Entry 6J91 (X-ray diffraction, 3.50 A resolution); this record covers chains A and B.

Chain A:
Molecule: Small vasohibin-binding protein
Organism: Homo sapiens
UniProt: Q8N300 (SVBP_HUMAN); residue numbers follow UniProt; this construct covers 1-66
Chain sequence (66 residues; row label = number of the first residue in the row):
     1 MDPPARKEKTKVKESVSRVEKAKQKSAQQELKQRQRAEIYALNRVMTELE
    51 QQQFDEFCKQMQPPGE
Not modelled in the structure: 1-25, 50-66
Modified / non-standard residues: Mse1 (selenomethionine); Mse46 (selenomethionine; parent Met); Mse61 (selenomethionine)
Curated features (UniProtKB/Swiss-Prot):
  - natural variant: Gln28 to Glu66 (deletion: In NEDAHM)
  - mutagenesis: Lys32 (K32E: Decreased VASH1 tyrosine carboxypeptidase activity on alpha-tubulin), Arg34 (R34E: No effect on VASH1 tyrosine carboxypeptidase activity on alpha-tubulin), Gln35 to Arg36 (Strongly decreased interaction with VASH1. Decreased VASH1 tyrosine carboxypeptidase activity on alpha-tubulin. Strongly decreased interaction with VASH2 ...), Gln35 (Q35A: Decreased VASH1 tyrosine carboxypeptidase activity on alpha-tubulin), Arg36 (R36E: Decreased VASH1 tyrosine carboxypeptidase activity on alpha-tubulin), Ile39 to Leu42 (Strongly decreased VASH1 tyrosine carboxypeptidase activity on alpha-tubulin), Ile39 to Tyr40 (Strongly decreased interaction with VASH1. Decreased VASH1 tyrosine carboxypeptidase activity on alpha-tubulin. Disrupted interaction with VASH2 ...), Ile39 (I39E: No effect on VASH1 tyrosine carboxypeptidase activity on alpha-tubulin), Tyr40 (Y40F: No effect on VASH1 tyrosine carboxypeptidase activity on alpha-tubulin), Leu42 to Asn43 (Decreased interaction with VASH1. Almost abolished VASH1 tyrosine carboxypeptidase activity on alpha-tubulin. Strongly decreased interaction with VASH2 ...), Leu42 (L42E: No effect on VASH1 tyrosine carboxypeptidase activity on alpha-tubulin), Asn43 (N43A: Decreased VASH1 tyrosine carboxypeptidase activity on alpha-tubulin), 3 further mutagenesis entries in UniProt
What the authors report for this chain:
  - mutagenesis - Q35A/R36A (20-29% versus 50%), I39A/Y40A (20-29% versus 50%), L42A/N43A, V45A/M46A (20-29% versus 50%): decreased catalytic activity
  - mutagenesis - Q35A/R36A: abolished catalytic activity on VASH1

Chain B:
Molecule: Tubulinyl-Tyr carboxypeptidase 1
Organism: Homo sapiens
Notes: EC 3.4.17.17
UniProt: Q7L8A9 (VASH1_HUMAN); residue numbers follow UniProt; this construct covers 70-306
Chain sequence (238 residues; row label = number of the first residue in the row):
    69 MDEATWERMWKHVAKIHPDGEKVAQRIRGATDLPKIPIPSVPTFQPSTPV
   119 PERLEAVQRYIRELQYNHTGTQFFEIKKSRPLTGLMDLAKEMTKEALPIK
   169 CLEAVILGIYLTNSMPTLERFPISFKTYFSGNYFRHIVLGVNFAGRYGAL
   219 GMSRREDLMYKPPAFRTLSELVLDFEAAYGRCWHVLKKVKLGQSVSHDPH
   269 SVEQIEWKHSVLDVERLGRDDFRKELERHARDMRLKIG
Not modelled in the structure: 69, 304-306
Modified / non-standard residues: Mse69 (selenomethionine); Mse77, Mse154, Mse160, Mse183, Mse220, Mse227, Mse301 (selenomethionine; parent Met)
Sequence notes: initiating methionine (69)
Curated features (UniProtKB/Swiss-Prot):
  - active site: Cys169, His204, Ser221
  - site: Arg76, Mse77 (Cleavage)
  - mutagenesis: Trp74 to Trp78 (Strongly reduced interaction with SVBP), Arg76 (R76A: Disappearance of 36, 32 and 27 kDa processed forms), Mse77 to Val81 (No effect on tyrosine carboxypeptidase activity on alpha-tubulin), Mse77 (M77R: No effect on tyrosine carboxypeptidase activity on alpha-tubulin. Reduced tyrosine carboxypeptidase activity on alpha-tubulin; when associated with R-141 ...), Val81 (V81R: No effect on tyrosine carboxypeptidase activity on alpha-tubulin. Reduced tyrosine carboxypeptidase activity on alpha-tubulin; when associated with R-141 ...), Tyr134 (Y134A/F: Abolished tyrosine carboxypeptidase activity on alpha-tubulin), Phe141 (F141R: No effect on tyrosine carboxypeptidase activity on alpha-tubulin. Reduced tyrosine carboxypeptidase activity on alpha-tubulin; when associated with R-77 ...), Lys145 (K145A/E: Reduced tyrosine carboxypeptidase activity on alpha-tubulin), Lys146 (K146A/E: Abolished tyrosine carboxypeptidase activity on alpha-tubulin. Abolished tyrosine carboxypeptidase activity on alpha-tubulin; when associated with A-222), Leu165 to Pro166 (Almost abolished interaction with VASH1), Lys168 (K168E: Abolished tyrosine carboxypeptidase activity on alpha-tubulin), Cys169 (C169A/S: Abolished tyrosine carboxypeptidase activity on alpha-tubulin), 11 further mutagenesis entries in UniProt
What the authors report for this chain:
  - mutagenesis - C169A, C169S, H204A: abolished catalytic activity
  - mutagenesis - Y134A, K146A, K146A/R222A, S221A, R222A: decreased catalytic activity
  - mutagenesis - K146A/R222A: abolished catalytic activity on SVBP

Interface between chain A and chain B:
Residue-residue contacts (44; chain A residue first):
  Lys32(A) with Glu163(B)
  Arg34(A) with Ala98(B), hydrogen bond (side chain-backbone); Thr99(B)
  Gln35(A) with Trp74(B)
  Arg36(A) with Ile104(B), hydrogen bond (side chain-backbone); Pro105(B), hydrogen bond (side chain-backbone); Ile106(B); Pro107(B); Glu163(B); Ala164(B), hydrogen bond (side chain-backbone); Leu165(B)
  Glu38(A) with Trp74(B); Trp78(B); Ile95(B); Arg96(B); Leu101(B)
  Ile39(A) with Trp74(B), hydrophobic; Phe141(B), hydrophobic; Leu165(B), hydrophobic; Pro166(B)
  Tyr40(A) with Ile104(B), hydrophobic; Leu132(B), hydrogen bond (side chain-backbone); Gln133(B); Ala164(B), hydrogen bond (side chain-backbone); Leu165(B); Pro166(B)
  Ala41(A) with Ile95(B)
  Leu42(A) with Mse77(B), hydrophobic; Trp78(B), hydrophobic; Val81(B), hydrophobic; Ile95(B), hydrophobic; Thr137(B)
  Asn43(A) with Gln133(B), hydrogen bond; Tyr134(B), hydrogen bond (side chain-backbone); Asn135(B); His136(B), hydrogen bond (side chain-backbone); Thr137(B); Pro166(B)
  Val45(A) with His85(B)
  Mse46(A) with Ile84(B), hydrophobic; His136(B)
  Thr47(A) with His136(B)
  Glu48(A) with His85(B), salt bridge
  Leu49(A) with Arg222(B)
Interface residues without a listed pair, chain A (17 interface residues in all): Gln33, Ala37
Interface residues without a listed pair, chain B (31 interface residues in all): Val91, Pro102, Lys103, Glu131
From the paper, about this interface:
  - hot spots on chain A (mutagenesis) - I39A/Y40A, L42A/N43A: decreased binding to Tubulinyl-Tyr carboxypeptidase 1 (chain B)
  - hot spots on chain A (mutagenesis) - V45A/M46A: unchanged binding to Tubulinyl-Tyr carboxypeptidase 1 (chain B)
  - hot spots on chain B (mutagenesis) - W74A/W78A: decreased binding to Small vasohibin-binding protein (chain A)
  - hot spots on chain B (mutagenesis) - L165E/P166E: abolished binding to Small vasohibin-binding protein (chain A)

Summary:
17 residues of chain A and 31 residues of chain B are in contact, with 9 hydrogen bonds and 1 salt bridge.
Polar pairs include Glu48(A)-His85(B), Arg34(A)-Ala98(B) and Arg36(A)-Ile104(B). From the paper: Y134A, K146A
and K146A/R222A of chain B, among others, reduce catalytic activity; Q35A/R36A, I39A/Y40A and L42A/N43A of
chain A, among others, reduce catalytic activity; 14 substitutions were tested in all.
Here chain A is Small vasohibin-binding protein and chain B is Tubulinyl-Tyr carboxypeptidase 1, both from
Homo sapiens. Entry 6J91 (Structure of a hypothetical protease) was determined by X-ray diffraction (same
publication as 6J7B, 6J8F, 6J8N and 6J9H).
